2V7H - chains A and B; structure by X-ray diffraction, 2.80 A resolution.

Chain A:
Name: Monoclonal antibody
From: Mus musculus
Notes: fragment: fab fragment light chain; antibody fragment or engineered binder
Sequence (214 residues; row label = number of the first residue in the row):
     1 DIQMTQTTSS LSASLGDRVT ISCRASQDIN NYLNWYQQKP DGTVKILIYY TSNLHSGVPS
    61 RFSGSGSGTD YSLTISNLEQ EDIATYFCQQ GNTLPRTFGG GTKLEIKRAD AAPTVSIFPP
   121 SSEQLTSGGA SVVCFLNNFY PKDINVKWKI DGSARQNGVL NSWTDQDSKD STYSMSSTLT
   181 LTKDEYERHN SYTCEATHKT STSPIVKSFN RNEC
Disulfide bonds: Cys23-Cys88, Cys134-Cys194

Chain B:
Name: Monoclonal antibody
From: Mus musculus
Notes: fragment: fab fragment heavy chain; antibody fragment or engineered binder
Sequence (220 residues; numbered 1 to 222; 2 numbers in that range are skipped by the numbering (no residue carries them; nothing is unmodelled there); the number before each row is that of its first residue):
     1 QAQLQQSGAE LMKPGASVKI SCKATGYTFS NYWIDWIKQR PGHGLEWIGE ILPGSGSTNY
    61 NEKFRGKATF TADTSSNTAY MQLSSLTSED SAVYYCTRRG YW
   105 AYDFDYWGQG TTLTVSSAKT TPPSVYPLAP GSAAQTNSMV TLGCLVKGYF PEPVTVTWNS
   165 GSLSSGVHTF PAVLQSDLYT LSSSVTVPSS PRPSETVTCN VAHPASSTKV DKKIVPRD
Unresolved in the structure: 138-141
Disulfide bonds: Cys22-Cys96, Cys148-Cys203

Chain A / chain B interface:
Residue-residue contacts (71):
  Asp1(A) with Lys63(B)
  Tyr32(A) with Ala105(B), hydrophobic; Tyr106(B), hydrophobic
  Asn34(A) with Tyr106(B); Asp107(B)
  Tyr36(A) with Asp107(B); Phe108(B), hydrogen bond (side chain-backbone); Trp111(B)
  Gln38(A) with Gln39(B), hydrogen bond; His43(B); Tyr95(B), hydrogen bond
  Asp41(A) with Gln113(B)
  Gly42(A) with Tyr95(B), hydrogen bond (backbone-side chain)
  Val44(A) with Trp111(B)
  Ile46(A) with Asp107(B); Phe108(B); Asp109(B)
  Tyr49(A) with Asp107(B)
  Tyr50(A) with Trp102(B), hydrophobic
  Thr85(A) with His43(B)
  Phe87(A) with His43(B)
  Gln89(A) with Tyr106(B), hydrogen bond (side chain-backbone); Phe108(B)
  Gly91(A) with Tyr106(B)
  Pro95(A) with Trp47(B), hydrophobic; Asn61(B)
  Arg96(A) with Trp47(B); Glu50(B), salt bridge; Arg99(B); Tyr106(B)
  Phe98(A) with Ile37(B), hydrophobic; Leu45(B); Trp47(B), hydrophobic; Phe108(B), hydrophobic; Trp111(B), hydrophobic
  Ser116(A) with Thr145(B), hydrogen bond
  Phe118(A) with Leu132(B), hydrophobic; Ala133(B); Pro134(B); Thr145(B)
  Pro119(A) with Asp222(B)
  Ser121(A) with Tyr130(B); Pro131(B)
  Ser122(A) with Asp222(B), hydrogen bond (side chain-backbone)
  Glu123(A) with Pro131(B); Lys216(B)
  Gln124(A) with Tyr130(B); Lys151(B)
  Ser131(A) with Leu149(B)
  Val133(A) with Leu132(B), hydrophobic
  Phe135(A) with Phe174(B), hydrophobic; Ser186(B); Ser187(B); Ser188(B)
  Asn137(A) with His172(B); Phe174(B); Ser188(B)
  Asn138(A) with His172(B)
  Leu160(A) with Val177(B), hydrophobic; Gln179(B)
  Asn161(A) with Val177(B)
  Ser162(A) with Phe174(B); Pro175(B), hydrogen bond (side chain-backbone)
  Trp163(A) with Pro175(B)
  Thr164(A) with Phe174(B)
  Ser174(A) with His172(B); Phe174(B)
  Met175(A) with Phe174(B)
  Ser176(A) with Phe174(B); Ser186(B), hydrogen bond
  Cys214(A) with Asp222(B), hydrogen bond
Other interface residues (no listed pair), chain A (45 interface residues in all): Thr43, Leu54, Leu94, Gly100, Asp167, Glu213
Other interface residues (no listed pair), chain B (41 interface residues in all): Glu46, Asn59, Gly135, Leu146, Gly147

Summary:
Chain A and chain B form an interface of 45 and 41 residues respectively; the contacts include 10 hydrogen
bonds and 1 salt bridge. Among the polar pairs are Arg96(A)-Glu50(B), Tyr36(A)-Phe108(B) and
Gln38(A)-Gln39(B).
Chain A is Monoclonal antibody and chain B is Monoclonal antibody, both from Mus musculus; the structure,
Crystal structure of an immunogen specific anti-mannopyranoside monoclonal antibody Fab fragment, was
determined by X-ray diffraction.
